Entry 8PIL (electron microscopy, 3.20 A resolution); this record covers chains J and A of the 10 polymer chains in the assembly.

# Chain J
Protein: DNA-directed RNA polymerase subunit beta'
Organism: Escherichia coli
Notes: EC 2.7.7.6
UniProtKB: P0A8T7 (RPOC_ECOLI); residues 2-1407 here = UniProt positions 2-1407
Chain sequence (1416 residues; numbered 1 to 1416; the number before each row is that of its first residue):
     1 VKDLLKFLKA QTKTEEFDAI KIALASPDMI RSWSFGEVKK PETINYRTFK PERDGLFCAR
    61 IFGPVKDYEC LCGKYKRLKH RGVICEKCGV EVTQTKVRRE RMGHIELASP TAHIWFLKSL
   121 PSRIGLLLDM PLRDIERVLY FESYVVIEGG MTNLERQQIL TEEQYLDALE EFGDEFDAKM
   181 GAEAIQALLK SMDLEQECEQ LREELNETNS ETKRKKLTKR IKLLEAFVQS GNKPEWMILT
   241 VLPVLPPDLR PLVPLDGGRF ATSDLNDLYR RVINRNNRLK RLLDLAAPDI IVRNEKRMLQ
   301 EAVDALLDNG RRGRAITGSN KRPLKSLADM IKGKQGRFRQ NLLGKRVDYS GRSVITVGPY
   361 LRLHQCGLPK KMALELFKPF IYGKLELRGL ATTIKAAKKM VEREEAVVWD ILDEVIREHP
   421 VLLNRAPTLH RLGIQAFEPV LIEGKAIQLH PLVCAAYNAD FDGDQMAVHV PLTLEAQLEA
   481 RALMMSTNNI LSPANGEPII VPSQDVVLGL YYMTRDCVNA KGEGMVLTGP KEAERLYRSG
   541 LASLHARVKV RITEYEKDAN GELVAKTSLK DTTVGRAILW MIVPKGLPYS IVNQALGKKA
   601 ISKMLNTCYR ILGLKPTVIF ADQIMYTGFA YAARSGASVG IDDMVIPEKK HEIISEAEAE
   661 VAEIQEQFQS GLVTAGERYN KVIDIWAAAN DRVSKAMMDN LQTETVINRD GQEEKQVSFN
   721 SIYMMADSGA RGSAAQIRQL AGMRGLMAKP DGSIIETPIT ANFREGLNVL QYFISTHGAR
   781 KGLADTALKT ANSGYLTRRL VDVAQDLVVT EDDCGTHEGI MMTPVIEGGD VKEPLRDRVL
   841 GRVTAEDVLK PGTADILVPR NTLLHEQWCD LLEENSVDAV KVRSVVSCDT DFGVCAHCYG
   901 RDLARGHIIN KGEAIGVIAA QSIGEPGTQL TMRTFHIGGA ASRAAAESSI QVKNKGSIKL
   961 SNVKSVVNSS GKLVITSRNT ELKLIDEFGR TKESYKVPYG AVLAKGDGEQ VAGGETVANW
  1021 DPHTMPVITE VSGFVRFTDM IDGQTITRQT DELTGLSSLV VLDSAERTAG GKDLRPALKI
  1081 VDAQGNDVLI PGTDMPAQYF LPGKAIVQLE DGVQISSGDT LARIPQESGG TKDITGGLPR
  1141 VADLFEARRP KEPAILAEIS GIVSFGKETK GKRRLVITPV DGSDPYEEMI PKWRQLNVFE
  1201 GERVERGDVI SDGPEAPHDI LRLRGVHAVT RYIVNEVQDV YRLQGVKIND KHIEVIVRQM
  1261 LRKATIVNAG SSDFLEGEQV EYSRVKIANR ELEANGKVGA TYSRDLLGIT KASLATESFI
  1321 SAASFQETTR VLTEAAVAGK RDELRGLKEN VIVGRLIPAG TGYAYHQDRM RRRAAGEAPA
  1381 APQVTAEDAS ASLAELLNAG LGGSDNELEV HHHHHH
Not modelled in the structure: 1-15, 936-946, 1127-1133, 1376-1416
Sequence notes: expression tag (1, 1408-1416)
Swiss-Prot annotation at these positions:
  - binding site (Zn(2+)): Cys-70, Cys-72, Cys-85, Cys-88, Cys-814, Cys-888, Cys-895, Cys-898
  - binding site (Mg(2+)): Asp-460, Asp-462, Asp-464
  - modified residue: Lys-983 (N6-acetyllysine)
  - mutagenesis: Gln-504 (Q504P: Resistant to antibiotics salinamide A and B), Asn-690 (N690D: Resistant to antibiotics salinamide A and B), Met-697 (M697V: Resistant to antibiotics salinamide A and B), Ala-735 (A735T: Resistant to antibiotics salinamide A and B), Arg-738 (R738C/H/P/S: Resistant to antibiotics salinamide A and B), Ala-748 (A748E: Resistant to antibiotics salinamide A and B), Pro-758 (P758S/T: Resistant to antibiotics salinamide A and B), Phe-763 (F763C: Resistant to antibiotics salinamide A and B), Ser-775 (S775A: Resistant to antibiotics salinamide A and B), Ala-779 (A779T/V: Resistant to antibiotics salinamide A and B), Arg-780 (R780C: Resistant to antibiotics salinamide A and B), Gly-782 (G782A/C: Resistant to antibiotics salinamide A and B), 1 further mutagenesis entry in UniProt
Ion coordination: Zn2+ site 1: Cys-70, Cys-72, Cys-85, Cys-88; Mg2+: Asp-460, Asp-462, Asp-464 (shared with 2 residues of chain R); Zn2+ site 2: Cys-814, Cys-888, Cys-895, Cys-898

# Chain A
Molecule: non-template DNA
Sequence (40 nucleotides; row label = number of the first residue in the row):
     1 CACCACCACG CGGGCGGTAG CGTGCTTTTT TCGATCTTCC
Not modelled in the structure: 1-4

# Chain J / chain A interface
Pairs across the interface (22; chain J residue first):
  Tyr-46(J) / DC9(A)  phosphate contact
  Arg-47(J) / DA8(A)  hydrogen bond to the phosphate
  Arg-47(J) / DC9(A)  salt bridge to the phosphate
  Leu-120(J) / DT30(A)  sugar contact
  Arg-133(J) / DT31(A)  hydrogen bond to the phosphate
  Arg-133(J) / DC32(A)  salt bridge to the phosphate
  Asp-267(J) / DG13(A)  base contact
  Arg-270(J) / DG12(A)  hydrogen bond to the base
  Arg-270(J) / DG13(A)  hydrogen bond to the base
  Arg-271(J) / DG13(A)  hydrogen bond to the base
  Asn-274(J) / DG12(A)  base contact
  Arg-275(J) / DG13(A)  salt bridge to the phosphate
  Arg-278(J) / DG12(A)  salt bridge to the phosphate
  Arg-278(J) / DG13(A)  salt bridge to the phosphate
  Arg-314(J) / DG14(A)  hydrogen bond to the base
  Arg-1148(J) / DT27(A)  hydrogen bond to the phosphate
  Arg-1148(J) / DT28(A)  salt bridge to the phosphate
  Lys-1167(J) / DT38(A)  salt bridge to the phosphate
  Thr-1169(J) / DT37(A)  hydrogen bond to the phosphate
  Lys-1170(J) / DC36(A)  salt bridge to the phosphate
  Lys-1170(J) / DT37(A)  phosphate contact
  Lys-1311(J) / DT29(A)  phosphate contact
Other interface residues (no listed pair), chain J (19 interface residues in all): Pro-121, Thr-317, Gly-1171

# In short
19 residues of chain J face 14 of chain A across their interface; the contacts include 8 hydrogen bonds and 8
salt bridges. Polar pairs include Arg-270(J)/DG12(A), Arg-270(J)/DG13(A) and Arg-271(J)/DG13(A). UniProt lists
8 Zn2+-binding residues, 3 Mg2+-binding residues and 13 mutagenesis sites on chain J.
Here chain J is DNA-directed RNA polymerase subunit beta' (Escherichia coli) and chain A is non-template DNA.
Entry 8PIL (E. coli transcription complex paused at ops site and bound to RfaH and NusA) was determined by
electron microscopy together with 8PEN, 8PFG, 8PFJ, 8PH9, 8PHK, 8PIB, 8PID and 8PIM from the same study.
